1R2C - chains C and H of the 4 polymer chains in the assembly; structure by X-ray diffraction, 2.86 A resolution.

== Chain C ==
Name: Photosynthetic reaction center cytochrome C subunit precursor
Organism: Blastochloris viridis
UniProt: P06009 (RCEL_RHOVI); residues 1-336 here correspond to UniProt positions 21-356 (UniProt number = residue number + 20)
Chain sequence (336 residues; each row starts with the number of its first residue):
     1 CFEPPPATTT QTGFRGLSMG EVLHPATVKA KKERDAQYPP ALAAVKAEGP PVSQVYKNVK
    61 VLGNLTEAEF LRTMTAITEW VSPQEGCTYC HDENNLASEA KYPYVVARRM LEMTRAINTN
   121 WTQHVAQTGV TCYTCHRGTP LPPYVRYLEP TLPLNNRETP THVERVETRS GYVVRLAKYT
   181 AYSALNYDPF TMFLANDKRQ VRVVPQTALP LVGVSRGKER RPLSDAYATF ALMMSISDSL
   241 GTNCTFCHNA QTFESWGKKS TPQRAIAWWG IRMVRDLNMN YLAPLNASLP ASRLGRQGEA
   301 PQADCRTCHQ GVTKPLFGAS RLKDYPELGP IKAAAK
Disordered / not traced: 333-336
Covalently attached groups: heme (HEM) linked to Cys-87, Cys-90, Cys-132, Cys-135, Cys-244, Cys-247, Cys-305, Cys-308
Ion coordination: heme Fe (4 sites), coordinated by Met-74, His-91, Met-110, His-124, His-136, Met-233, His-248, His-309
Small-molecule neighbours:
  - heme (HEM), molecule 1: Tyr-56, Lys-57, Asn-58, Val-59, Lys-60, Val-61, Leu-62, Phe-70, Leu-71, Met-74, Thr-75, Ile-77, Thr-78, Ser-82, Gly-86, His-91, Leu-96, Ala-97, Pro-103, Tyr-104, Ala-107, Arg-108, Leu-111
  - heme (HEM), molecule 2: Ile-77, Val-81, Tyr-89, Tyr-102, Pro-103, Val-106, Ala-107, Met-110, Leu-111, Met-113, Thr-114, Ile-117, Val-130, Thr-131, His-136, Pro-140, Leu-141, Pro-142, Val-145, Leu-277, Leu-282, Leu-289, Arg-293, Pro-301, Gln-302, Ala-303, Thr-307, Leu-328
  - heme (HEM), molecule 3: Ile-117, His-124, Val-125, Thr-128, Gly-129, Val-130, Thr-134, Leu-194, Ile-236, Leu-240, Phe-246, Gln-263, Ile-266, Ala-267, Gly-270, Ile-271, Met-273, Val-274, Leu-277, Asp-304, His-309, Thr-313, Lys-314, Pro-315, Gly-318
  - heme (HEM), molecule 4: Gln-200, Val-201, Arg-202, Val-203, Val-204, Thr-229, Phe-230, Met-233, Met-234, Ile-236, Ser-237, Leu-240, Thr-242, Asn-243, Phe-246, His-248, Phe-253, Glu-254, Trp-256, Gln-263, Arg-264, Ala-267, Trp-268, Ile-271, Arg-272

== Chain H ==
Name: Reaction center protein H chain
Organism: Blastochloris viridis
UniProt: P06008 (RCEH_RHOVI); numbering as in UniProt (aligned over 1-258)
Chain sequence (258 residues; row label = number of the first residue in the row):
     1 MYHGALAQHL DIAQLVWYAQ WLVIWTVVLL YLRREDRREG YPLVEPLGLV KLAPEDGQVY
    61 ELPYPKTFVL PHGGTVTVPR RRPETRELKL AQTDGFEGAP LQPTGNPLVD AVGPASYAER
   121 AEVVDATVDG KAKIVPLRVA TDFSIAEGDV DPRGLPVVAA DGVEAGTVTD LWVDRSEHYF
   181 RYLELSVAGS ARTALIPLGF CDVKKDKIVV TSILSEQFAN VPRLQSRDQI TLREEDKVSA
   241 YYAGGLLYAT PERAESLL
Differences from the reference sequence: modified residue (1)
Modified residues: Met-1 (n-formylmethionine; FME)
UniProt features mapped onto this chain:
  - modified residue: Met-1 (N-formylmethionine)

== Chain C / chain H interface ==
Contacting residue pairs (14):
  Thr-207(C) with Tyr-2(H)
  Leu-209(C) with Tyr-2(H); His-3(H); Ala-5(H); Asp-11(H)
  Pro-210(C) with Tyr-2(H); His-3(H), hydrogen bond (backbone-backbone)
  Leu-211(C) with Met-1(H); Tyr-2(H), hydrophobic
  Val-212(C) with Met-1(H), hydrogen bond (backbone-backbone); Tyr-2(H); His-3(H)
  Ser-215(C) with His-3(H)
  Arg-216(C) with His-3(H)
Also at the interface, not in a pair above, chain C (8 interface residues in all): Gly-213
Also at the interface, not in a pair above, chain H (6 interface residues in all): Gly-4

== In short ==
8 residues of chain C face 6 of chain H across their interface; the contacts include 2 hydrogen bonds.
Backbone hydrogen bonds pair Pro-210(C)/His-3(H) and Val-212(C)/Met-1(H). Heme is covalently linked to
Cys-87(C), Cys-135(C), Cys-244(C) and Cys-305(C).
Here chain C is Photosynthetic reaction center cytochrome C subunit precursor and chain H is Reaction center
protein H chain, both from Blastochloris viridis. Entry 1R2C (Photosynthetic reaction center blastochloris
viridis (atcc)) was determined by X-ray diffraction.
